PDB entry 2BEQ | X-ray diffraction, 1.60 A resolution | chains B and D of the 6 polymer chains in the assembly

Chain B:
Name: Spike glycoprotein
Reference sequence: P59594 (SPIKE_CVHSA); residue numbers follow UniProt; this construct covers 914-949
Amino-acid sequence (38 residues; numbered 913 to 950; the number before each row is that of its first residue):
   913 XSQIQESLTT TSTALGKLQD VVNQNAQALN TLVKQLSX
Sequence notes: expression tag (913, 950)
Modified residues: ACE (acetyl group) at position 913; NH2 (amino group) at position 950

Chain D:
Name: Spike glycoprotein
Reference sequence: P59594 (SPIKE_CVHSA); residues 1148-1193 here = UniProt positions 1148-1193
Amino-acid sequence (48 residues; numbered 1147 to 1194; the number before each row is that of its first residue):
  1147 XLGDISGINA SVVNIQKEID RLNEVAKNLN ESLIDLQELG KYEQYIKX
Sequence notes: expression tag (1147, 1194)
Modified residues: ACE (acetyl group) at position 1147; NH2 (amino group) at position 1194
Curated features (UniProtKB/Swiss-Prot):
  - glycosylation (N-linked (GlcNAc...) asparagine): Asn1155, Asn1176
What the authors report for this chain:
  - post-translational modification sites: Asn1155, Asn1176 (by similarity / conservation)

How chain B and chain D interact:
Residue-residue contacts (34; chain B residue first):
  ACE_913(B) with Leu1175(D); Leu1179(D)
  Ile916(B) with Leu1175(D), hydrophobic
  Gln917(B) with Ala1172(D); Leu1175(D)
  Leu920(B) with Ala1172(D), hydrophobic
  Thr921(B) with Asn1169(D); Ala1172(D)
  Ser924(B) with Ile1165(D), hydrogen bond (side chain-backbone); Asn1169(D), hydrogen bond
  Leu927(B) with Ile1161(D); Leu1168(D), hydrophobic
  Gly928(B) with Ile1165(D)
  Gln931(B) with Val1159(D); Asn1160(D); Ile1161(D), hydrogen bond (side chain-backbone); Gln1162(D), hydrogen bond; Ile1165(D)
  Asn935(B) with Val1158(D); Val1159(D), hydrogen bond (side chain-backbone)
  Ala938(B) with Ala1156(D); Ser1157(D)
  Leu941(B) with Ala1156(D), hydrophobic
  Asn942(B) with Asn1155(D); Ala1156(D), hydrogen bond (side chain-backbone)
  Val945(B) with Ile1151(D); Ile1154(D)
  Leu948(B) with ACE_1147(D); Leu1148(D), hydrogen bond (backbone-backbone); Ile1151(D), hydrophobic
  Ser949(B) with Leu1148(D); Ile1151(D); Ser1152(D)
  NH2_950(B) with ACE_1147(D)
Other interface residues (no listed pair), chain B (19 interface residues in all): Thr923, Val934
Other interface residues (no listed pair), chain D (20 interface residues in all): Val1171

Overview:
The interface between chain B and chain D involves 19 residues on one side and 20 on the other, with 7
hydrogen bonds. Polar contacts include Ser924(B)-Ile1165(D), Ser924(B)-Asn1169(D) and Gln931(B)-Ile1161(D).
From the paper: modification sites Asn1155(D) and Asn1176(D).
Here chain B is Spike glycoprotein and chain D is Spike glycoprotein. Entry 2BEQ (Structure of a
Proteolytically Resistant Core from the Severe Acute Respiratory Syndrome Coronavirus S2 Fusion Protein) was
determined by X-ray diffraction together with 2BEZ from the same study.
